PDB entry 5XUS | X-ray diffraction, 2.50 A resolution | chains A and C of the 4 polymer chains in the assembly

[Chain A]
Protein: LbCpf1
From: Lachnospiraceae bacterium ND2006
Chain sequence (1231 residues; numbered -2 to 1228; the number before each row is that of its first residue; numbers below 1 keep their minus sign (Gly-2 is residue -2)):
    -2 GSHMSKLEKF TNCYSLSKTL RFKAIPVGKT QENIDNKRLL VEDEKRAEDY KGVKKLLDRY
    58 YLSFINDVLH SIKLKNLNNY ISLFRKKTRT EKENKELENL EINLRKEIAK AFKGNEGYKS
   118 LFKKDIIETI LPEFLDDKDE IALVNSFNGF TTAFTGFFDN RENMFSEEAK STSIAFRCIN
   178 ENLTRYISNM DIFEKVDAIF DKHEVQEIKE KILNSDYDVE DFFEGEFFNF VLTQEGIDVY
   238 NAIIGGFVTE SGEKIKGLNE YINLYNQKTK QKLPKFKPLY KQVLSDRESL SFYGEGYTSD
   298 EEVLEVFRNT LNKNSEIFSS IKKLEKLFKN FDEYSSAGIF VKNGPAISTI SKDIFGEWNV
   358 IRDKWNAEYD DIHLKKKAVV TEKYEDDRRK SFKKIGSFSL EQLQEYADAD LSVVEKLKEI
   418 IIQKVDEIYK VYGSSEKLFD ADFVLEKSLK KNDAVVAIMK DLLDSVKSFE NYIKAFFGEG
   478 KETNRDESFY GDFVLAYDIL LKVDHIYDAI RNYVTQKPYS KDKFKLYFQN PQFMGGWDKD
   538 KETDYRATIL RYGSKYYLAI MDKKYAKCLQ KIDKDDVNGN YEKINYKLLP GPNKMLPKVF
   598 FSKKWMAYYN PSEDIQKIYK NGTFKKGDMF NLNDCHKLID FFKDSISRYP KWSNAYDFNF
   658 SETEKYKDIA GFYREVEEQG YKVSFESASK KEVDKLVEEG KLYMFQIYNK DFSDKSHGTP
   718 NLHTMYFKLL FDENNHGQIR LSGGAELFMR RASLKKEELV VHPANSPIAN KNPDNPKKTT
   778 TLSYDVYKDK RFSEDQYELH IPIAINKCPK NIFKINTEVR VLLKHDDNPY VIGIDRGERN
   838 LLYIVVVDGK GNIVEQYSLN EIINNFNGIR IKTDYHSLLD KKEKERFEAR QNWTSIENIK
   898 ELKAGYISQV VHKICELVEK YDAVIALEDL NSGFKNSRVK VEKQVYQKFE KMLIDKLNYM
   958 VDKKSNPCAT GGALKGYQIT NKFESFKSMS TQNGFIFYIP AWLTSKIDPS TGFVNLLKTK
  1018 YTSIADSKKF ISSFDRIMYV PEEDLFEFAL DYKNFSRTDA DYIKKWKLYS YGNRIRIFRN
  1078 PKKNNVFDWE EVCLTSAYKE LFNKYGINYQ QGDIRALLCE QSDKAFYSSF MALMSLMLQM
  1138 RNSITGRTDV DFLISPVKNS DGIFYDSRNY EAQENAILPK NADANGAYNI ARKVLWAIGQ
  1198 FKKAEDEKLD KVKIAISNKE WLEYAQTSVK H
Not modelled in the structure: -2 to -1, 372-376, 929-935, 1076-1084, 1227-1228
Disulfides: Cys965 forms a disulfide with the same residue of a neighbouring copy of this chain
Metal / ion sites: Mg2+: Thr716 (shared with 1 residue of chain B)
Reported in the primary citation:
  - Mg2+ coordination: Thr716
  - Mg2+ coordination through a water molecule: Asp708, Asn718
  - contacts within the chain: Lys457-Gln888 (hydrogen bond)
  - conformationally variable residues (loop rearrangement): Glu885 to Asn889, Trp890 to Ile896
  - catalytic residues: Asp832, Glu925, Asp1180
  - catalytic residues: Arg1138 (proposed by the authors, not directly observed)
  - mutagenesis - D832A, E925A, D1180A: abolished catalytic activity
  - mutagenesis - R1138A: decreased catalytic activity
  - binding site for the 9-nt DNA strand: Thr149, Gln529, Lys595
  - binding site for the 29-nt DNA strand (chain C): Lys538, Tyr542, Pro587, Met592, Lys595
  - specificity-determining residues: Lys595
  - binding site for crRNA: Trp355

[Chain C]
Molecule: 29-nt DNA strand
Sequence (29 nucleotides; row label = number of the first residue in the row; numbers below 1 keep their minus sign (DG-19 is residue -19)):
   -19 GCCAAGCGCA CCTAATTTCC TAAAGGACG

[How chain A and chain C interact]
Pairs across the interface (82; chain A residue first):
  Ser14(A) - DC0(C)  base contact
  Lys121(A) - DA7(C)  sugar contact
  Asn160(A) - DT-3(C)  sugar contact
  Asn160(A) - DT-2(C)  hydrogen bond to the sugar
  Lys167(A) - DT-3(C)  phosphate contact
  Lys167(A) - DT-2(C)  salt bridge to the phosphate
  Ser168(A) - DT-4(C)  hydrogen bond to the base
  Ser168(A) - DT-3(C)  hydrogen bond to the phosphate
  Thr169(A) - DT-4(C)  base contact
  Thr169(A) - DT-3(C)  sugar contact
  Gly242(A) - DG-14(C)  phosphate contact
  Gly243(A) - DC-13(C)  sugar contact
  Val245(A) - DC-13(C)  sugar contact
  Lys251(A) - DG-14(C)  sugar contact
  Lys251(A) - DC-13(C)  sugar contact
  Asn256(A) - DA-15(C)  phosphate contact
  Asn256(A) - DG-14(C)  hydrogen bond to the phosphate
  Glu257(A) - DA-15(C)  base contact
  Glu257(A) - DG-14(C)  sugar contact
  Asn260(A) - DA-16(C)  hydrogen bond to the base
  Asn260(A) - DA-15(C)  hydrogen bond to the sugar
  Gln264(A) - DA-16(C)  sugar contact
  Ser286(A) - DG-12(C)  hydrogen bond to the phosphate
  Ser288(A) - DC-13(C)  hydrogen bond to the phosphate
  Tyr290(A) - DG-12(C)  sugar contact
  Tyr290(A) - DC-11(C)  sugar contact
  Ser345(A) - DG-19(C)  base contact
  Lys349(A) - DG-19(C)  hydrogen bond to the sugar
  Trp355(A) - DG-19(C)  base contact
  Arg508(A) - DG-12(C)  base contact
  Asn509(A) - DC-11(C)  sugar contact
  Asn509(A) - DA-10(C)  sugar contact
  Thr512(A) - DA-10(C)  sugar contact
  Thr512(A) - DC-9(C)  sugar contact
  Gln513(A) - DA-10(C)  phosphate contact
  Gln513(A) - DC-9(C)  phosphate contact
  Lys514(A) - DC-9(C)  hydrogen bond to the phosphate
  Gly533(A) - DA2(C)  phosphate contact
  Trp534(A) - DA2(C)  hydrogen bond to the phosphate
  Asp535(A) - DA2(C)  hydrogen bond to the phosphate
  Asp537(A) - DA3(C)  phosphate contact
  Lys538(A) - DA2(C)  phosphate contact
  Lys538(A) - DA3(C)  hydrogen bond to the base
  Tyr542(A) - DT1(C)  sugar contact
  Tyr542(A) - DA2(C)  hydrogen bond to the phosphate
  Leu585(A) - DT1(C)  sugar contact
  Leu585(A) - DA2(C)  sugar contact
  Pro587(A) - DT1(C)  sugar contact
  Pro587(A) - DA2(C)  sugar contact
  Met592(A) - DT1(C)  base contact
  Met592(A) - DA2(C)  base contact
  Lys595(A) - DA3(C)  hydrogen bond to the base
  Lys595(A) - DA4(C)  hydrogen bond to the sugar
  Ser599(A) - DA4(C)  phosphate contact
  Ser599(A) - DG5(C)  phosphate contact
  Lys600(A) - DG5(C)  hydrogen bond to the phosphate
  Lys601(A) - DA4(C)  salt bridge to the phosphate
  Lys601(A) - DG5(C)  hydrogen bond to the phosphate
  Tyr646(A) - DA3(C)  sugar contact
  Tyr646(A) - DA4(C)  hydrogen bond to the phosphate
  Trp649(A) - DA3(C)  hydrogen bond to the phosphate
  Ser739(A) - DC0(C)  sugar contact
  Ser739(A) - DT1(C)  phosphate contact
  Gly740(A) - DC0(C)  hydrogen bond to the phosphate
  Gly740(A) - DT1(C)  hydrogen bond to the phosphate
  Pro799(A) - DC0(C)  base contact
  Arg883(A) - DC-8(C)  hydrogen bond to the phosphate
  Arg883(A) - DT-7(C)  salt bridge to the phosphate
  Asn895(A) - DC-8(C)  sugar contact
  Asn895(A) - DT-7(C)  hydrogen bond to the phosphate
  Ile896(A) - DT-7(C)  hydrogen bond to the phosphate
  Lys897(A) - DT-7(C)  salt bridge to the phosphate
  Lys897(A) - DA-6(C)  phosphate contact
  Gln944(A) - DA-6(C)  phosphate contact
  Gln944(A) - DA-5(C)  hydrogen bond to the phosphate
  Lys945(A) - DA-6(C)  salt bridge to the phosphate
  Lys948(A) - DA-5(C)  phosphate contact
  Ser982(A) - DT-4(C)  phosphate contact
  Phe983(A) - DA-5(C)  phosphate contact
  Phe983(A) - DT-4(C)  hydrogen bond to the phosphate
  Lys984(A) - DT-4(C)  hydrogen bond to the phosphate
  Lys984(A) - DT-3(C)  salt bridge to the phosphate
Interface residues without a listed pair, chain A (66 interface residues in all): Asp156, Asn157, Glu165, Ala166, Lys272, Gln529, Tyr583, Lys584, Val596, Lys648, Lys804, Arg887, Ile893
Interface residues without a listed pair, chain C (24 interface residues in all): DC-1
From the paper, about this interface:
  - interface residues, chain A: Trp355(A)

[Overview]
Chain A and chain C form an interface of 66 and 24 residues respectively; the contacts include 28 hydrogen
bonds and 6 salt bridges. Polar contacts include Ser168(A)-DT-4(C), Asn260(A)-DA-16(C) and Lys538(A)-DA3(C).
From the paper: catalytic residues Asp832(A), Glu925(A) and Asp1180(A) among others; D832A, E925A and D1180A
of chain A abolish catalytic activity.
Chain A is LbCpf1 (Lachnospiraceae bacterium ND2006) and chain C is a 29-nt DNA strand; the structure, Crystal
structure of Lachnospiraceae bacterium ND2006 Cpf1 in complex with crRNA and target DNA (TTTA PAM), was
determined by X-ray diffraction together with 5XUT, 5XUU and 5XUZ from the same study.
